Entry 3ZVJ (X-ray diffraction, 3.00 A resolution); this record covers chains C and D of the 20 polymer chains in the assembly.

Chain C:
Molecule: Thioredoxin peroxidase
Source organism: Schistosoma mansoni
Notes: EC 1.11.1.15
UniProtKB: O97161 (O97161_SCHMA); residues 1-185 here = UniProt positions 1-185
Sequence (219 residues; numbered -33 to 185; the number before each row is that of its first residue; numbers below 1 keep their minus sign (Met-33 is residue -33)):
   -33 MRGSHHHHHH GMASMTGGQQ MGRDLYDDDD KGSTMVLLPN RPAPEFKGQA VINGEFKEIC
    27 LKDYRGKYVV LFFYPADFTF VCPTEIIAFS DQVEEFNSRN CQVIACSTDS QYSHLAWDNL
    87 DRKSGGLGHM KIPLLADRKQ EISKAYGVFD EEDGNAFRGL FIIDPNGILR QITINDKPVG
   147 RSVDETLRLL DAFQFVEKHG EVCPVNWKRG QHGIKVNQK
Not modelled in the structure: -33 to -2, 173-185
Construct notes: expression tag (-33 to 0)
From the paper describing this entry:
  - catalytic residues: Cys48, Arg124, Cys169 (citing earlier work)

Chain D:
Molecule: Thioredoxin peroxidase
Source organism: Schistosoma mansoni
Notes: EC 1.11.1.15
UniProtKB: O97161 (O97161_SCHMA); numbering as in UniProt (aligned over 1-185)
Sequence (219 residues; numbered -33 to 185; the number before each row is that of its first residue; numbers below 1 keep their minus sign (Met-33 is residue -33)):
   -33 MRGSHHHHHH GMASMTGGQQ MGRDLYDDDD KGSTMVLLPN RPAPEFKGQA VINGEFKEIC
    27 LKDYRGKYVV LFFYPADFTF VCPTEIIAFS DQVEEFNSRN CQVIACSTDS QYSHLAWDNL
    87 DRKSGGLGHM KIPLLADRKQ EISKAYGVFD EEDGNAFRGL FIIDPNGILR QITLNDKPVG
   147 RSVDETLRLL DAFQFVEKHG EVCPVNWKRG QHGIKVNQK
Not modelled in the structure: -33 to 0, 169-185
Construct notes: expression tag (-33 to 0); conflict Leu140 (Ile in O97161)

Chain C / chain D interface:
Pairs across the interface - 50 pairs, chain C then chain D:
  Met1(C) with Lys110(D)
  Val2(C) with Leu3(D), hydrophobic; Leu140(D), hydrophobic
  Leu3(C) with Leu140(D)
  Leu4(C) with Gly113(D); Val114(D); Phe115(D); Phe123(D), hydrophobic
  Pro5(C) with Phe123(D); Asn141(D); Asp142(D)
  Asn6(C) with Glu118(D); Phe123(D)
  Arg7(C) with Glu118(D), salt bridge
  Gly113(C) with Val2(D); Leu4(D)
  Phe115(C) with Leu4(D)
  Glu118(C) with Arg7(D), salt bridge
  Phe123(C) with Leu4(D), hydrophobic
  Arg136(C) with Asn141(D); Asp142(D), hydrogen bond (backbone-backbone)
  Gln137(C) with Thr139(D); Leu140(D); Asn141(D)
  Ile138(C) with Thr139(D), hydrogen bond (backbone-side chain); Leu140(D), hydrogen bond (backbone-backbone)
  Thr139(C) with Thr139(D)
  Ile140(C) with Pro5(D), hydrophobic; Gln137(D), hydrogen bond (backbone-side chain); Ile138(D), hydrogen bond (backbone-backbone)
  Asn141(C) with Pro5(D)
  Asp142(C) with Asn6(D); Arg136(D), salt bridge
  Pro144(C) with Glu167(D)
  Val145(C) with Phe159(D), hydrophobic
  Ser148(C) with Arg154(D)
  Glu151(C) with Glu151(D)
  Arg154(C) with Gly146(D); Ser148(D)
  Ala158(C) with Val145(D), hydrophobic
  Phe159(C) with Val145(D), hydrophobic
  Val162(C) with Pro144(D), hydrophobic
  Val168(C) with Phe46(D)
  Cys169(C) with Val47(D), hydrophobic
  Pro170(C) with Val47(D); Cys48(D), hydrophobic; Pro144(D)
  Asn172(C) with Cys48(D); Glu51(D); Gly146(D)
Other interface residues (no listed pair), chain C (34 interface residues in all): Val114, Arg147, Leu155, Val171
Other interface residues (no listed pair), chain D (35 interface residues in all): Met1, Asp116, Arg147, Val162

In short:
The interface between chain C and chain D involves 34 residues on one side and 35 on the other; the contacts
include 5 hydrogen bonds and 3 salt bridges. Polar contacts include Arg7(C)-Glu118(D), Glu118(C)-Arg7(D) and
Asp142(C)-Arg136(D). The paper reports catalytic residues Cys48(C), Arg124(C) and Cys169(C).
Chain C is Thioredoxin peroxidase and chain D is Thioredoxin peroxidase, both from Schistosoma mansoni; the
structure, Crystal structure of high molecular weight (HMW) form of Peroxiredoxin I from Schistosoma mansoni,
was determined by X-ray diffraction, deposited together with 3ZTL.
